8GAN - chains H and O of the 16 polymer chains in the assembly; structure by electron microscopy, 3.26 A resolution.

Chain H:
Protein: Cas8
From: Neisseria lactamica
Reference sequence: A0A378VF47 (A0A378VF47_NEILA); numbering as in UniProt (aligned over 1-582)
Amino-acid sequence (582 residues; each row starts with the number of its first residue):
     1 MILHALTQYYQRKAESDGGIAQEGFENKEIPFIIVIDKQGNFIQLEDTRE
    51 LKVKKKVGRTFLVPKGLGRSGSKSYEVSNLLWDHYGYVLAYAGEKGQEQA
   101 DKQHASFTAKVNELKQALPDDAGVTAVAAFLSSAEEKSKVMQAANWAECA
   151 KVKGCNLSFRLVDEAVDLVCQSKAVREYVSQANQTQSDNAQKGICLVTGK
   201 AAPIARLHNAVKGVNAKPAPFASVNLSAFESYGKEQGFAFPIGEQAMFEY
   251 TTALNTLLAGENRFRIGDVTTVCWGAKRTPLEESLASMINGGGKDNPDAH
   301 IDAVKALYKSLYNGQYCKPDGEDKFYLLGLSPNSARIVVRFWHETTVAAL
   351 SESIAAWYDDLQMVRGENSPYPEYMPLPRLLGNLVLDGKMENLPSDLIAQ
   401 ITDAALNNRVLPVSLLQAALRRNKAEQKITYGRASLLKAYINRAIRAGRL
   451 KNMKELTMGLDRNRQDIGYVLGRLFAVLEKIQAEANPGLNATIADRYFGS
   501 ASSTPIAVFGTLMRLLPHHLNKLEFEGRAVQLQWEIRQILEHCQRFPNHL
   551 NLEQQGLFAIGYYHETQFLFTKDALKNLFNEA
Construct notes: conflict Ala190 (Val in A0A378VF47), Ala239 (Ile in A0A378VF47), Ile242 (Val in A0A378VF47), Gly260 (Ser in A0A378VF47), Thr271 (Ala in A0A378VF47), Asn296 (Lys in A0A378VF47), Ala299 (Glu in A0A378VF47), Ala306 (Thr in A0A378VF47), Cys317 (Gln in A0A378VF47), Glu322 (Lys in A0A378VF47), Asp323 (Glu in A0A378VF47)
What the authors report for this chain:
  - binding site for the 19-nt DNA strand (chain O): Arg69, Ser70 to Ser72, Lys95
  - conformationally variable residues (order/disorder transition): Ala276 to Pro297

Chain O:
Molecule: 19-nt DNA strand
Sequence (19 nucleotides; each row starts with the number of its first residue):
     5 ATGAACTTCAAAAAAAAAA

Interface between chain H and chain O:
Pairs across the interface - 45 pairs, chain H then chain O:
  Lys52(H) with DA18(O), sugar contact; DA19(O), salt bridge to the phosphate
  Lys54(H) with DA17(O), phosphate contact; DA18(O), base contact
  Val57(H) with DA15(O), phosphate contact
  Arg69(H) with DC13(O), hydrogen bond to the phosphate; DA14(O), salt bridge to the phosphate
  Ser70(H) with DT12(O), base contact; DC13(O), hydrogen bond to the base
  Gly71(H) with DT11(O), base contact; DT12(O), hydrogen bond to the base
  Ser72(H) with DT11(O), hydrogen bond to the base
  His84(H) with DA14(O), salt bridge to the phosphate
  Lys95(H) with DC13(O), salt bridge to the phosphate; DA15(O), base contact
  Gln99(H) with DT12(O), hydrogen bond to the phosphate; DC13(O), phosphate contact
  Gln103(H) with DC13(O), hydrogen bond to the phosphate
  Lys153(H) with DA15(O), base contact
  Gly154(H) with DA15(O), phosphate contact
  Asn215(H) with DA16(O), base contact
  Ala216(H) with DA14(O), base contact; DA16(O), base contact
  Lys217(H) with DC13(O), hydrogen bond to the base; DA14(O), sugar contact
  Pro218(H) with DA14(O), sugar contact
  Ser227(H) with DA8(O), phosphate contact
  Arg263(H) with DA17(O), hydrogen bond to the sugar; DA18(O), salt bridge to the phosphate
  Arg265(H) with DA17(O), hydrogen bond to the phosphate; DA18(O), salt bridge to the phosphate; DA19(O), base contact; DA20(O), base contact
  Lys309(H) with DA20(O), phosphate contact
  Tyr312(H) with DA20(O), base contact; DA21(O), sugar contact
  Asn313(H) with DA21(O), sugar contact; DA22(O), hydrogen bond to the phosphate
  Gln315(H) with DA23(O), hydrogen bond to the phosphate
  Pro370(H) with DA23(O), base contact
  Pro372(H) with DA23(O), base contact
  Pro378(H) with DA20(O), sugar contact; DA21(O), base contact
  Arg379(H) with DA22(O), base contact; DA23(O), base contact
Interface residues without a listed pair, chain H (35 interface residues in all): Lys28, Ser74, Asn156, Lys212, Val214, Tyr308, Lys389
Interface residues without a listed pair, chain O (15 interface residues in all): DG7

Summary:
The interface between chain H and chain O involves 35 residues on one side and 15 on the other, with 11
hydrogen bonds and 6 salt bridges. Among the polar pairs are Ser70(H)-DC13(O), Gly71(H)-DT12(O) and
Ser72(H)-DT11(O). The paper reports a binding site for the 19-nt DNA strand (chain O) at Arg69(H), Ser70(H)
and Lys95(H); conformational variability at Ala276(H).
Here chain H is Cas8 (Neisseria lactamica) and chain O is a 19-nt DNA strand. Entry 8GAN (Exploiting
Activation and Inactivation Mechanisms in Type I-C CRISPR-Cas3 for Genome Editing Applications) was determined
by electron microscopy (same publication as 8G9S, 8G9T, 8G9U, 8GAF and 8GAM).
